PDB entry 6C6T | electron microscopy, 3.50 A resolution | chains R and I of the 9 polymer chains in the assembly

[Chain R]
Molecule: 20-nt RNA strand
Sequence (20 nucleotides; each row starts with the number of its first residue):
     1 GCAUUCAAAGCCGAGAGGUA
Unresolved in the structure: 1-10
Metal / ion sites: Mg2+: A20 (shared with 2 residues of chain J)

[Chain I]
Molecule: DNA-directed RNA polymerase subunit beta
From: Escherichia coli (strain K12)
Notes: EC 2.7.7.6
Reference sequence: P0A8V2 (RPOB_ECOLI); residue numbers follow UniProt; this construct covers 1-1342
Amino-acid sequence (1342 residues; row label = number of the first residue in the row):
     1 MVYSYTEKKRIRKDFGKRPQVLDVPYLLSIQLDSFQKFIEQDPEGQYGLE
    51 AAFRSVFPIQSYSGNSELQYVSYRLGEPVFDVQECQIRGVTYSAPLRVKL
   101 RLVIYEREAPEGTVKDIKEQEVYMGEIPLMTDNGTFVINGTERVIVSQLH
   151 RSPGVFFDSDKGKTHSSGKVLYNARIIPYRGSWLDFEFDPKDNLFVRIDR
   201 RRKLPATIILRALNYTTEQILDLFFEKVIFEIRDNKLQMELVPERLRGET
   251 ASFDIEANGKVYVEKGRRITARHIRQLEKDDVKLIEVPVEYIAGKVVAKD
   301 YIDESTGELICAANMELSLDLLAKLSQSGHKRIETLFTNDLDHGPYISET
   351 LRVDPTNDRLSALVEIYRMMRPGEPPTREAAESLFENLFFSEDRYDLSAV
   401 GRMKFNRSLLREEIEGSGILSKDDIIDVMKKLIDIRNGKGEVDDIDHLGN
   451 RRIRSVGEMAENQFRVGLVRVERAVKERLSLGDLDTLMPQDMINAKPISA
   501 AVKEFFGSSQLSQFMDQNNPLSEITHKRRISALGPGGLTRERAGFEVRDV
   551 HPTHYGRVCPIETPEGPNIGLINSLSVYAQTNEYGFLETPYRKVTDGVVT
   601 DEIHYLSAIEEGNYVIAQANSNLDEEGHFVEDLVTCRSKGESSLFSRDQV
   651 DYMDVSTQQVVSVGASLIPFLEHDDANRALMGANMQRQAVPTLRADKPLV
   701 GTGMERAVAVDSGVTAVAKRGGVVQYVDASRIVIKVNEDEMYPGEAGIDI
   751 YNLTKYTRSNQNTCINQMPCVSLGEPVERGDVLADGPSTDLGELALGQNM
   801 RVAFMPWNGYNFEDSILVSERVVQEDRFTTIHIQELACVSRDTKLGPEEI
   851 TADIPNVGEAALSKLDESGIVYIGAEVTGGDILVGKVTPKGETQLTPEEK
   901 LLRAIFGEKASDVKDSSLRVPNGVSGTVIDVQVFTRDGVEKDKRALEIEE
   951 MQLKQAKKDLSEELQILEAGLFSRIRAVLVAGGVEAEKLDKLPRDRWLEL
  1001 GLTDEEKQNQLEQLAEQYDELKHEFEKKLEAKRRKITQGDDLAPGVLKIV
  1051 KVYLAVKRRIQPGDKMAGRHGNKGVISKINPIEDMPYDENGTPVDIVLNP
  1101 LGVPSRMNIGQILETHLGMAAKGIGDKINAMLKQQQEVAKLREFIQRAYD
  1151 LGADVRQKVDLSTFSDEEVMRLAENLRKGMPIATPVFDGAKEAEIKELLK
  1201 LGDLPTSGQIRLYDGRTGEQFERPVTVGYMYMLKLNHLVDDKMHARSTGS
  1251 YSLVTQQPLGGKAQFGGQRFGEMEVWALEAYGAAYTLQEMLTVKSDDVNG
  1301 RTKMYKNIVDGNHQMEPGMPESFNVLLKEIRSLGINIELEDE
Unresolved in the structure: 1, 891-912
Swiss-Prot annotation at these positions:
  - modified residue (N6-acetyllysine): Lys1022, Lys1200
  - mutagenesis: Ile561 (I561S: Resistant to antibiotics salinamide A and B), Ile569 (I569S: Resistant to antibiotics salinamide A and B), Ala665 (A665E: Resistant to antibiotics salinamide A and B), Asp675 (D675A/G: Resistant to antibiotics salinamide A and B), Asn677 (N677H/K: Resistant to antibiotics salinamide A and B), Leu680 (L680M: Resistant to antibiotics salinamide A and B), Glu813 (E813K: Disrupts the enzyme's active center)

[Chain R / chain I interface]
Residue-residue contacts (23):
  C11(R) with Leu1259(I), sugar contact; Gln1264(I), hydrogen bond to the sugar
  C12(R) with Ser1252(I), hydrogen bond to the phosphate
  G15(R) with Ser509(I), sugar contact; Gln510(I), phosphate contact
  A16(R) with Gln510(I), sugar contact; Gln513(I), hydrogen bond to the sugar; Arg540(I), salt bridge to the phosphate
  G17(R) with Arg540(I), salt bridge to the phosphate; Asn568(I), phosphate contact; Ile572(I), phosphate contact
  G18(R) with Pro564(I), phosphate contact; Asn568(I), phosphate contact; Arg687(I), salt bridge to the phosphate; Gln688(I), hydrogen bond to the phosphate; His1237(I), sugar contact
  U19(R) with Glu565(I), phosphate contact; Gln688(I), hydrogen bond to the phosphate; Lys1065(I), hydrogen bond to the phosphate; His1237(I), sugar contact
  A20(R) with Glu565(I), phosphate contact; Lys1065(I), salt bridge to the phosphate; Lys1073(I), salt bridge to the phosphate
Other interface residues (no listed pair), chain I (18 interface residues in all): Leu533, Asn684

[Summary]
8 residues of chain R face 18 of chain I across their interface, with 6 hydrogen bonds and 5 salt bridges.
Polar contacts include C11(R)-Gln1264(I), A16(R)-Gln513(I) and C12(R)-Ser1252(I). From UniProt: 7 mutagenesis
sites on chain I.
Chain R is a 20-nt RNA strand and chain I is DNA-directed RNA polymerase subunit beta (Escherichia coli
(strain K12)); the structure, CryoEM structure of E.coli RNA polymerase elongation complex bound with RfaH,
was determined by electron microscopy, deposited together with 6C6S and 6C6U.
